Entry 3RJZ (X-ray diffraction, 2.30 A resolution); this record covers chain A.

== Chain A ==
Name: N-type ATP pyrophosphatase superfamily
Source organism: Pyrococcus furiosus
UniProt: Q8U2K6 (Q8U2K6_PYRFU); numbering as in UniProt (aligned over 1-229)
Amino-acid sequence (237 residues; row label = number of the first residue in the row):
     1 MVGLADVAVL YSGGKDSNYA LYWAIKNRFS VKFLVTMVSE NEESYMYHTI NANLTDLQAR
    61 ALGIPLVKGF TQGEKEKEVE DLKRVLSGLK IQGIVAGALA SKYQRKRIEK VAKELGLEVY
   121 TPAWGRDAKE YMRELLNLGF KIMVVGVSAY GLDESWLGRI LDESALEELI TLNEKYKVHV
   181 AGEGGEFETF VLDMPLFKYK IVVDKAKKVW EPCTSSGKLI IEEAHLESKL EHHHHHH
Disordered / not traced: 1-2, 41-48, 72-77, 98-100, 210-211, 232-237
Sequence notes: expression tag (230-237)
Modified / non-standard residues: Mse-1, Mse-46 (selenomethionine); Mse-37, Mse-132, Mse-143, Mse-194 (selenomethionine; parent Met)
What the authors report for this chain:
  - catalytic residues: Asp-16 (proposed by the authors, not directly observed)

== Summary ==
The paper reports the catalytic residue Asp-16.
Chain A is N-type ATP pyrophosphatase superfamily (Pyrococcus furiosus); the structure, X-ray crystal
structure of the putative n-type atp pyrophosphatase from pyrococcus furiosus, the northeast structural
genomics ..., was determined by X-ray diffraction.
